Entry 7TXU (electron microscopy, 2.60 A resolution); this record covers chains A and C of the 12 polymer chains in the assembly.

[Chain A (and C)]
Name: Cyanophycin synthase
Source organism: Synechocystis sp. PCC 6714
Notes: EC 6.3.2.29, 6.3.2.30; chain C of this document is another copy of the same molecule, construct and numbering; everything in this record applies to it too
UniProtKB: A0A068N621 (A0A068N621_SYNY4); numbering as in UniProt (aligned over 1-873)
Chain sequence (879 residues; each row starts with the number of its first residue):
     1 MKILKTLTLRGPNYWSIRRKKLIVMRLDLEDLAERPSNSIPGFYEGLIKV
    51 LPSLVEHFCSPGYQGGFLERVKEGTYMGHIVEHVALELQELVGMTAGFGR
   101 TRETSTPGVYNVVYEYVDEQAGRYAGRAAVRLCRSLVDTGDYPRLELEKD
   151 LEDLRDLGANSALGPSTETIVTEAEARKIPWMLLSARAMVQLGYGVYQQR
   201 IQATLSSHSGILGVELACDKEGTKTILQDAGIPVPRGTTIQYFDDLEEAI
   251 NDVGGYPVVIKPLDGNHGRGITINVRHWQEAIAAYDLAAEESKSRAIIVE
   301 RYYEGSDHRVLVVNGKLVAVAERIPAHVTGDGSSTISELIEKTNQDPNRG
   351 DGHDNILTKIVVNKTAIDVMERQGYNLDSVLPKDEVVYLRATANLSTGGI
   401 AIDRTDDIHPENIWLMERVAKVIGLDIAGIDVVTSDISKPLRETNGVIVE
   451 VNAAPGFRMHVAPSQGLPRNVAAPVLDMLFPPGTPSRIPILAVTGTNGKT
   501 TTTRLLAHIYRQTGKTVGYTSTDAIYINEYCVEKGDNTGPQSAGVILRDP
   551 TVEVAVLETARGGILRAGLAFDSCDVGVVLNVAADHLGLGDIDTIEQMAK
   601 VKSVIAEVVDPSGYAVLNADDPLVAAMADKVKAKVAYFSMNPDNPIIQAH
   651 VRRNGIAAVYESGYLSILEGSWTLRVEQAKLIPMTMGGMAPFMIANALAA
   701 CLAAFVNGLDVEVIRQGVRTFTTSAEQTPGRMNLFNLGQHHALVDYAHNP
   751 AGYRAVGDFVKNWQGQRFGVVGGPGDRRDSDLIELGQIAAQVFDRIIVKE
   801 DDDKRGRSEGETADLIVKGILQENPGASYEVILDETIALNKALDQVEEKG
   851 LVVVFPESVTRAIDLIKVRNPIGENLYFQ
Not modelled in the structure: 294-296, 873-879
Construct notes: expression tag (874-879)
Metal / ion sites: Zn2+: Cys-59, His-79, His-83; Mg2+ site 1: Asp-431, Glu-450 (together with ATP); Mg2+ site 2: Thr-500, Thr-522, Glu-558 (together with ATP)
Residues lining bound ligands:
  - ATP (adenosine-5'-triphosphate), molecule 1: Lys-220, Pro-235, Val-259, Lys-261, His-267, Gly-268, Ile-271, Ile-273, Glu-300, Arg-301, Tyr-302, Tyr-303, Asp-307, Thr-392, Val-433, Val-449, Glu-450
  - ATP, molecule 2: Thr-496, Asn-497, Gly-498, Lys-499, Thr-500, Thr-501, Thr-522, Glu-558, Asn-581, Phe-692, Asn-696, Gly-730, Arg-731, Asp-745, Tyr-746, Ala-751, Gly-752, Ala-755, Val-756
What the authors report for this chain:
  - catalytic residues: Glu-82 (proposed by the authors, not directly observed)
  - mutagenesis - R100A: unchanged catalytic activity (primer-independent activity)
  - mutagenesis - E82Q: abolished catalytic activity on (beta-Asp-Arg)8-NH2
  - mutagenesis - H57A, C59A, R70A, H79A, W672A: decreased catalytic activity (primer-independent activity)
  - mutagenesis - H57A, C59A, R70A, H79A, E82Q, R100A, W672A: unchanged catalytic activity (primer-dependent activity)

[Interface between chain A and chain C]
Pairs across the interface (8):
  Leu-467(A) / Thr-673(C)
  Pro-468(A) / Trp-672(C)  hydrophobic
  Arg-469(A) / Trp-672(C)
  Asn-470(A) / Trp-672(C)
  Trp-672(A) / Pro-468(C)  hydrophobic
  Trp-672(A) / Arg-469(C)
  Trp-672(A) / Asn-470(C)
  Thr-673(A) / Leu-467(C)
Also at the interface, not in a pair above, chain A (7 interface residues in all): Arg-675
Also at the interface, not in a pair above, chain C (7 interface residues in all): Arg-675

[In short]
The chain A/chain C interface involves 7 residues from each chain. Ligands of chain A: ATP. Cys-59(A),
His-79(A) and His-83(A) form the Zn2+ site. The paper reports the catalytic residue Glu-82(A); H57A, C59A and
R70A of chain A, among others, reduce catalytic activity (primer-independent activity); 7 substitutions were
tested in all.
Both chains are Cyanophycin synthase (Synechocystis sp. PCC 6714). Entry 7TXU (Cyanophycin synthetase 1 from
Synechocystis sp. UTEX2470 with ATP and 16x(Asp-Arg)) was determined by electron microscopy together with 7TXV
from the same study.
